PDB entry 1H9S | X-ray diffraction, 1.82 A resolution | chains A and B

== Chain A ==
Name: Molybdenum transport protein mode
Source organism: Escherichia coli
Notes: fragment: molybdate binding domain residues 123-260
UniProt: P46930 (MODE_ECOLI); residue numbers follow UniProt; this construct covers 123-260
Amino-acid sequence (140 residues; numbered 123 to 262; the number before each row is that of its first residue):
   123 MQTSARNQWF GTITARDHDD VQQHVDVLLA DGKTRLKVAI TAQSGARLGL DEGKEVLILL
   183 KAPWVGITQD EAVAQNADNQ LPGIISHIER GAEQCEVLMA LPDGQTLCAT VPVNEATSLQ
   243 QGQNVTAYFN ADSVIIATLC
Not modelled in the structure: 261-262
Construct notes: engineered mutation M123 (Leu in P46930)
Ligand contacts:
  - molybdate ion (MOO), molecule 1: S126, A127, R128, K183, A184, P185
  - molybdate ion (MOO), molecule 2: A161, I162, T163, S166

== Chain B ==
Name: Molybdenum transport protein mode
Source organism: Escherichia coli
Notes: fragment: molybdate binding domain residues 123-260
UniProt: P46930 (MODE_ECOLI); aligned to UniProt positions 123-260 over residues 123-260
Amino-acid sequence (140 residues; each row starts with the number of its first residue):
   123 MQTSARNQWF GTITARDHDD VQQHVDVLLA DGKTRLKVAI TAQSGARLGL DEGKEVLILL
   183 KAPWVGITQD EAVAQNADNQ LPGIISHIER GAEQCEVLMA LPDGQTLCAT VPVNEATSLE
   243 QGQNVTAYFN ADSVIIATLC
Not modelled in the structure: 123, 261-262
Construct notes: conflict E242 (Gln120 in P46930)
Ligand contacts:
  - molybdate ion (MOO), molecule 1: S126, A127, R128, K183, A184, P185
  - molybdate ion (MOO), molecule 2: A161, I162, T163, S166

== Chain A / chain B interface ==
Pairs across the interface (79; chain A residue first):
  Q124(A) - R169(B)
  Q124(A) - L170(B)
  Q124(A) - A259(B)
  Q124(A) - T260(B)  hydrogen bond
  T125(A) - R169(B)  hydrogen bond (backbone-side chain)
  T125(A) - L170(B)
  T125(A) - I257(B)
  T125(A) - I258(B)
  T125(A) - A259(B)
  S126(A) - I162(B)
  S126(A) - S166(B)  hydrogen bond (backbone-side chain)
  S126(A) - R169(B)  hydrogen bond (backbone-side chain)
  S126(A) - L170(B)
  S126(A) - I257(B)
  S126(A) - I258(B)  hydrogen bond (backbone-backbone)
  A127(A) - R169(B)
  R128(A) - T163(B)  hydrogen bond
  R128(A) - Q165(B)
  R128(A) - S166(B)
  R128(A) - R169(B)
  D142(A) - E211(B)
  V143(A) - E211(B)
  V143(A) - G213(B)
  V143(A) - Q216(B)
  V143(A) - C217(B)
  V143(A) - E218(B)
  Q144(A) - P185(B)
  Q144(A) - Q216(B)
  Q144(A) - T232(B)
  A161(A) - K183(B)  hydrogen bond (backbone-side chain)
  I162(A) - S126(B)
  I162(A) - K183(B)
  T163(A) - R128(B)  hydrogen bond
  T163(A) - A184(B)
  T163(A) - E218(B)
  T163(A) - T232(B)
  Q165(A) - R128(B)
  Q165(A) - E218(B)
  S166(A) - S126(B)  hydrogen bond (side chain-backbone)
  S166(A) - R128(B)
  R169(A) - T125(B)  hydrogen bond (side chain-backbone)
  R169(A) - S126(B)  hydrogen bond (side chain-backbone)
  R169(A) - A127(B)
  L170(A) - T125(B)
  L170(A) - S126(B)
  K183(A) - A161(B)  hydrogen bond (side chain-backbone)
  K183(A) - I162(B)
  K183(A) - D254(B)
  K183(A) - V256(B)  hydrogen bond (side chain-backbone)
  K183(A) - I257(B)
  A184(A) - T163(B)
  P185(A) - Q144(B)
  P185(A) - D254(B)
  W186(A) - W186(B)
  W186(A) - S255(B)
  E211(A) - D142(B)
  E211(A) - V143(B)
  G213(A) - V143(B)
  Q216(A) - V143(B)
  Q216(A) - Q144(B)
  C217(A) - V143(B)
  E218(A) - V143(B)
  E218(A) - T163(B)
  T232(A) - Q144(B)
  T232(A) - T163(B)
  D254(A) - K183(B)
  D254(A) - P185(B)
  D254(A) - W186(B)  hydrogen bond (backbone-side chain)
  S255(A) - W186(B)
  V256(A) - K183(B)  hydrogen bond (backbone-side chain)
  I257(A) - T125(B)
  I257(A) - S126(B)
  I257(A) - W186(B)  hydrophobic
  I257(A) - I257(B)  hydrophobic
  I258(A) - T125(B)
  I258(A) - S126(B)  hydrogen bond (backbone-backbone)
  A259(A) - Q124(B)
  A259(A) - T125(B)
  T260(A) - Q124(B)  hydrogen bond (backbone-backbone)
Interface residues without a listed pair, chain A (34 interface residues in all): L181, R212
Interface residues without a listed pair, chain B (34 interface residues in all): L181, R212

== In short ==
The chain A/chain B interface involves 34 residues from each chain; the contacts include 17 hydrogen bonds.
Among the polar pairs are Q124(A)-T260(B), T125(A)-R169(B) and S126(A)-S166(B). Molybdate ion is bound between
chain A and chain B.
Chain A is Molybdenum transport protein mode and chain B is Molybdenum transport protein mode, both from
Escherichia coli; the structure, Molybdate bound complex of Dimop domain of ModE from E.coli, was determined
by X-ray diffraction.
